PDB entry 6DV1 | X-ray diffraction, 2.20 A resolution | chain B

== Chain B ==
Name: Catenin alpha-1
Organism: Mus musculus
UniProt: P26231 (CTNA1_MOUSE); residues 652-906 here = UniProt positions 652-906
Amino-acid sequence (263 residues; row label = number of the first residue in the row):
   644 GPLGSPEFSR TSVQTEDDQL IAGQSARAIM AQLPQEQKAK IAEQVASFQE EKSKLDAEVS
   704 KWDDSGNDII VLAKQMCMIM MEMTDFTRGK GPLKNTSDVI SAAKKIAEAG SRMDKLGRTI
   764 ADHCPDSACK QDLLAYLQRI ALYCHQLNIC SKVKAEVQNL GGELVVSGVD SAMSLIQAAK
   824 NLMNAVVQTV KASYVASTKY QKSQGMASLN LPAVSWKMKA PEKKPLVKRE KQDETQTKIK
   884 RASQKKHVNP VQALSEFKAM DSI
Disordered / not traced: 644-647, 656-662, 844-856, 863-906
Differences from the reference sequence: expression tag (644-651)
Swiss-Prot annotation at these positions:
  - modified residue: Ser652 (Phosphoserine), Ser655 (Phosphoserine), Thr658 (Phosphothreonine), Ser851 (Phosphoserine)
  - cross-link: Lys797 (Glycyl lysine isopeptide (Lys-Gly) (interchain with G-Cter in SUMO2))
From the paper describing this entry:
  - mutagenesis - R670G/A671S/I672G/M673S/I792A, R670G/A671S/I672G/M673S/V796A, L785A, L785A/I792A/V796A, I792A, V796A: decreased binding to F-actin
  - binding site for sulfate ion: Leu785

== Summary ==
The paper reports a binding site for sulfate ion at Leu785; R670G/A671S/I672G/M673S/I792A,
R670G/A671S/I672G/M673S/V796A and L785A, among others, reduce binding to F-actin; 6 substitutions were tested
in all.
Chain B is Catenin alpha-1 (Mus musculus); the structure, Crystal structure of the alpha-E-catenin
actin-binding domain, was determined by X-ray diffraction, deposited together with 6DUW.
